PDB entry 8FS8 | electron microscopy, 3.04 A resolution | chains A and E of the 11 polymer chains in the assembly

Chain A:
Molecule: Checkpoint protein RAD24
Organism: Saccharomyces cerevisiae
UniProtKB: P32641 (RAD24_YEAST); numbering as in UniProt (aligned over 1-499)
Amino-acid sequence (499 residues; each row starts with the number of its first residue):
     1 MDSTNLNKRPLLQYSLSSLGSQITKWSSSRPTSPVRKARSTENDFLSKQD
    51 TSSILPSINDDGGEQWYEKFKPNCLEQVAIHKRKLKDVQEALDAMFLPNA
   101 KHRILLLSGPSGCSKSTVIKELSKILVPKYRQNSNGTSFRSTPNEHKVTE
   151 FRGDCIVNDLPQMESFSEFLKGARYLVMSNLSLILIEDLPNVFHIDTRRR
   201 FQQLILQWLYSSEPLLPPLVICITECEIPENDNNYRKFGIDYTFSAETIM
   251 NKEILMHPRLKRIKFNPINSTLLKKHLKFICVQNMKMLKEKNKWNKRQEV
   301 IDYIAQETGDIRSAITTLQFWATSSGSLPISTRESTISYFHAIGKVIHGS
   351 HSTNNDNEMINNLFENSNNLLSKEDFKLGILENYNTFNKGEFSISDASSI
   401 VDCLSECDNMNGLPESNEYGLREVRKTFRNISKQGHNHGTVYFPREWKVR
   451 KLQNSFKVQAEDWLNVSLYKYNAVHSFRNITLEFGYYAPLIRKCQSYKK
Unresolved in the structure: 1-62, 135-145
Metal / ion sites: Mg2+: Ser116, Glu187 (together with ATP-gamma-S)
Ligand contacts: ATP-gamma-S (AGS; phosphothiophosphoric acid-adenylate ester): Tyr67, Glu68, Phe70, Lys71, Pro72, Gln77, Val78, Ala79, Ser111, Gly112, Cys113, Ser114, Lys115, Ser116, Thr117, Glu187, Thr224, His276, Ile311, Arg312, Ile315
Swiss-Prot annotation at these positions:
  - binding site (ATP): Gly109 to Ser116

Chain E:
Molecule: Replication factor C subunit 5
Organism: Saccharomyces cerevisiae
UniProtKB: P38251 (RFC5_YEAST); residues 1-354 here = UniProt positions 1-354
Amino-acid sequence (354 residues; row label = number of the first residue in the row):
     1 MSLWVDKYRPKSLNALSHNEELTNFLKSLSDQPRDLPHLLLYGPNGTGKK
    51 TRCMALLESIFGPGVYRLKIDVRQFVTASNRKLELNVVSSPYHLEITPSD
   101 MGNNDRIVIQELLKEVAQMEQVDFQDSKDGLAHRYKCVIINEANSLTKDA
   151 QAALRRTMEKYSKNIRLIMVCDSMSPIIAPIKSRCLLIRCPAPSDSEIST
   201 ILSDVVTNERIQLETKDILKRIAQASNGNLRVSLLMLESMALNNELALKS
   251 SSPIIKPDWIIVIHKLTRKIVKERSVNSLIECRAVLYDLLAHCIPANIIL
   301 KELTFSLLDVETLNTTNKSSIIEYSSVFDERLSLGNKAIFHLEGFIAKVM
   351 CCLD
Unresolved in the structure: 1, 77-81, 119-134
Ligand contacts:
  - ADP (adenosine-5'-diphosphate): Val5, Asp6, Tyr8, Arg9, Pro10, Ala15, Leu16, Ser17, His18, Pro44, Asn45, Gly46, Thr47, Gly48, Lys49, Lys50, Thr51, Arg52, Ile201, Leu230, Arg231, Leu234
  - ATP-gamma-S (AGS; phosphothiophosphoric acid-adenylate ester): Arg155, Glu159, Pro180, Arg184
Swiss-Prot annotation at these positions:
  - binding site (ATP): Val5, Ser17, Gly43 to Thr51, Arg231

Interface between chain A and chain E:
Pairs across the interface - 100 pairs, chain A then chain E:
  Glu374(A) with Lys337(E)
  Lys377(A) with Phe340(E)
  Leu378(A) with Lys337(E); Ile339(E), hydrophobic; Phe340(E), hydrophobic
  Leu381(A) with Arg283(E), hydrogen bond (backbone-side chain); Ile339(E), hydrophobic; Phe340(E), hydrophobic; Glu343(E)
  Glu382(A) with Arg283(E), salt bridge; Tyr287(E)
  Tyr384(A) with Leu279(E); Arg283(E); Glu343(E), hydrogen bond
  Asn385(A) with Ile280(E); Arg283(E), hydrogen bond
  Gly390(A) with Val276(E); Asn277(E)
  Glu391(A) with Asn277(E)
  Phe392(A) with Val276(E)
  Ile394(A) with Ser275(E); Leu279(E), hydrophobic; Cys351(E), hydrogen bond (backbone-side chain); Asp354(E)
  Ser395(A) with Cys351(E)
  Ser398(A) with Ala347(E); Cys351(E), hydrogen bond
  Val401(A) with Glu343(E); Gly344(E); Ala347(E), hydrophobic
  Asp402(A) with Arg331(E), salt bridge
  Leu404(A) with Phe340(E), hydrophobic
  Ser405(A) with Phe328(E); Arg331(E), hydrogen bond; His341(E)
  Glu406(A) with Arg331(E), salt bridge
  Asp408(A) with Asn336(E); Lys337(E), hydrogen bond (side chain-backbone); His341(E), salt bridge
  Asn409(A) with Arg331(E), hydrogen bond (side chain-backbone); Leu334(E), hydrogen bond (side chain-backbone); Gly335(E); His341(E)
  Arg445(A) with Ile280(E); Arg283(E); Ala284(E); Tyr287(E)
  Glu446(A) with Tyr287(E), hydrogen bond; Ile339(E)
  Val449(A) with Tyr287(E), hydrophobic
  Leu452(A) with Ala291(E), hydrophobic
  Gln453(A) with Leu290(E), hydrogen bond (side chain-backbone); Ala291(E); Cys293(E), hydrogen bond (backbone-side chain)
  Phe456(A) with His292(E); Cys293(E), hydrophobic
  Leu468(A) with Leu68(E), hydrophobic; Ile70(E), hydrophobic; Val88(E), hydrophobic
  Tyr469(A) with Ile70(E), hydrophobic
  Tyr471(A) with Ser2(E); Leu3(E); Asp6(E)
  Asn472(A) with Tyr66(E), hydrogen bond (side chain-backbone); Arg67(E); Leu68(E)
  Ala473(A) with Asp6(E)
  Val474(A) with Lys50(E)
  His475(A) with Asp6(E), salt bridge
  Phe477(A) with Ser99(E)
  Arg478(A) with Pro295(E); Ile298(E)
  Asn479(A) with Asn45(E), hydrogen bond; Arg231(E)
  Thr481(A) with Cys293(E)
  Leu482(A) with Trp259(E), hydrogen bond (backbone-side chain); Ile294(E), hydrophobic; Pro295(E); Ile298(E), hydrophobic
  Glu483(A) with Asn45(E); Asn229(E), hydrogen bond; Arg231(E), salt bridge; Val232(E)
  Phe484(A) with Arg231(E)
  Tyr486(A) with Ile255(E); Lys256(E); Pro257(E), hydrophobic; Asp258(E)
  Tyr487(A) with Ser239(E); Ile255(E), hydrogen bond (side chain-backbone); Lys256(E); Pro257(E)
  Leu490(A) with Leu242(E)
  Ile491(A) with Leu3(E), hydrophobic; Glu238(E); Ser239(E); Leu242(E)
  Cys494(A) with Leu242(E)
  Gln495(A) with Leu242(E)
  Lys498(A) with Leu246(E)
Interface residues without a listed pair, chain A (52 interface residues in all): Lys389, Ser393, Ala397, Trp463, Ser476
Interface residues without a listed pair, chain E (63 interface residues in all): Val5, Arg9, Met54, Glu95, Glu142, Leu235, Met236, Glu245, Glu330, Lys348, Met350

In short:
The interface between chain A and chain E involves 52 residues on one side and 63 on the other; the contacts
include 17 hydrogen bonds and 6 salt bridges. Polar pairs include Glu382(A)-Arg283(E), Asp402(A)-Arg331(E) and
Glu406(A)-Arg331(E). Bound to chain A: ATP-gamma-S.
Chain A is Checkpoint protein RAD24 and chain E is Replication factor C subunit 5, both from Saccharomyces
cerevisiae; the structure, Structure of S. cerevisiae Rad24-RFC loading the 9-1-1 clamp onto a 5-nt gapped DNA
(9-1-1 encircling ..., was determined by electron microscopy, deposited together with 8FS3, 8FS4, 8FS5, 8FS6
and 8FS7.
